Entry 6ZY9 (electron microscopy, 3.30 A resolution); this record covers chains C and G of the 12 polymer chains in the assembly.

== Chain C ==
Molecule: ABC transporter maintaining OM lipid asymmetry, cytoplasmic STAS component
Organism: Escherichia coli
UniProt: W8T4U6 (W8T4U6_ECOLX); residue numbers follow UniProt; this construct covers 1-97
Chain sequence (105 residues; each row starts with the number of its first residue):
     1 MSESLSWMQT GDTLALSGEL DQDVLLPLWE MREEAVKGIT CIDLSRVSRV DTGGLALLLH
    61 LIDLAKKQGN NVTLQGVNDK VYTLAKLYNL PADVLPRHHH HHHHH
Not modelled in the structure: 1-2, 99-105
Sequence notes: expression tag (98-105)

== Chain G ==
Molecule: Toluene tolerance protein Ttg2A
Organism: Escherichia coli 909945-2
UniProt: V0AC37 (V0AC37_ECOLX); residues 1-269 here = UniProt positions 1-269
Chain sequence (269 residues; numbered 1 to 269; the number before each row is that of its first residue):
     1 MEQSVANLVD MRDVSFTRGN RCIFDNISLT VPRGKITAIM GPSGIGKTTL LRLIGGQIAP
    61 DHGEILFDGE NIPAMSRSRL YTVRKRMSML FQSGALFTDM NVFDNVAYPL REHTQLPAPL
   121 LHSTVMMKLE AVGLRGAAKL MPSELSGGMA RRAALARAIA LEPDLIMFDE PFVGQDPITM
   181 GVLVKLISEL NSALGVTCVV VSHDVPEVLS IADHAWILAD KKIVAHGSAQ ALQANPDPRV
   241 RQFLDGIADG PVPFRYPAGD YHADLLPGS
Not modelled in the structure: 1-5, 266-269
Bound ions: Mg2+ near T48 (its only coordinating residue here)
Small-molecule neighbours: AMP-PNP (ANP; phosphoaminophosphonic acid-adenylate ester): R18, G44, I45, G46, K47, T48, T49, E170
Reported in the primary citation:
  - binding site for AMP-PNP: R18, R21, I23, K47
  - mutagenesis - E170A, H203A: decreased catalytic activity on ATPase
  - mutagenesis - E144A, S146A, R151A: decreased catalytic activity (ATPase activities)
  - mutagenesis - S146A, R151A: abolished growth in response to chlorpromazine
  - mutagenesis - Y256D, H262D: unchanged catalytic activity (ATPase and transport activity)
  - mutagenesis - Y256D, H262D: unchanged growth in response to chlorpromazine

== Chain C / chain G interface ==
Pairs across the interface - 27 pairs, chain C then chain G:
  Q22(C) with Q115(G); A160(G)
  D23(C) with Q115(G)
  L25(C) with L120(G), hydrophobic
  L26(C) with Q115(G)
  W29(C) with P117(G), hydrophobic; P119(G), hydrophobic; L120(G)
  T52(C) with M127(G); K128(G); E162(G)
  A56(C) with L120(G)
  L57(C) with L120(G), hydrophobic
  H60(C) with P119(G); L120(G); S123(G), hydrogen bond
  K80(C) with A193(G); L194(G)
  T83(C) with A193(G)
  L87(C) with A131(G); E189(G); A193(G), hydrophobic
  Y88(C) with M127(G); K128(G); E130(G); A131(G), hydrophobic
  N89(C) with E130(G)
Interface residues without a listed pair, chain C (17 interface residues in all): D51, L55, L59
Interface residues without a listed pair, chain G (16 interface residues in all): L116, T124
The authors on this interface:
  - hot spots on chain C (mutagenesis) - W29E, Y88E: decreased stability with Toluene tolerance protein Ttg2A (chain G)

== Summary ==
The interface between chain C and chain G involves 17 residues on one side and 16 on the other, with 1
hydrogen bond. Its one hydrogen-bonded contact is H60(C)-S123(G). From the paper: a binding site for AMP-PNP
at R18(G), R21(G) and I23(G) among others; E144A, S146A and R151A of chain G reduce catalytic activity (ATPase
activities); 9 substitutions were tested in all.
Chain C is ABC transporter maintaining OM lipid asymmetry, cytoplasmic STAS component (Escherichia coli) and
chain G is Toluene tolerance protein Ttg2A (Escherichia coli 909945-2); the structure, Cryo-EM structure of
MlaFEDB in complex with AMP-PNP, was determined by electron microscopy (same publication as 6ZY2, 6ZY3 and
6ZY4).
